PDB entry 2WYH | X-ray diffraction, 1.90 A resolution | chains A and B

== Chain A (and B) ==
Molecule: Alpha-mannosidase
Source organism: Streptococcus pyogenes
Notes: EC 3.2.1.24; chain B of this document is another copy of the same molecule, construct and numbering; everything in this record applies to it too
Reference sequence: Q99YP5 (Q99YP5_STRP1); numbering as in UniProt (aligned over 1-901)
Chain sequence (923 residues; numbered -21 to 901; the number before each row is that of its first residue; numbers below 1 keep their minus sign (Met-21 is residue -21)):
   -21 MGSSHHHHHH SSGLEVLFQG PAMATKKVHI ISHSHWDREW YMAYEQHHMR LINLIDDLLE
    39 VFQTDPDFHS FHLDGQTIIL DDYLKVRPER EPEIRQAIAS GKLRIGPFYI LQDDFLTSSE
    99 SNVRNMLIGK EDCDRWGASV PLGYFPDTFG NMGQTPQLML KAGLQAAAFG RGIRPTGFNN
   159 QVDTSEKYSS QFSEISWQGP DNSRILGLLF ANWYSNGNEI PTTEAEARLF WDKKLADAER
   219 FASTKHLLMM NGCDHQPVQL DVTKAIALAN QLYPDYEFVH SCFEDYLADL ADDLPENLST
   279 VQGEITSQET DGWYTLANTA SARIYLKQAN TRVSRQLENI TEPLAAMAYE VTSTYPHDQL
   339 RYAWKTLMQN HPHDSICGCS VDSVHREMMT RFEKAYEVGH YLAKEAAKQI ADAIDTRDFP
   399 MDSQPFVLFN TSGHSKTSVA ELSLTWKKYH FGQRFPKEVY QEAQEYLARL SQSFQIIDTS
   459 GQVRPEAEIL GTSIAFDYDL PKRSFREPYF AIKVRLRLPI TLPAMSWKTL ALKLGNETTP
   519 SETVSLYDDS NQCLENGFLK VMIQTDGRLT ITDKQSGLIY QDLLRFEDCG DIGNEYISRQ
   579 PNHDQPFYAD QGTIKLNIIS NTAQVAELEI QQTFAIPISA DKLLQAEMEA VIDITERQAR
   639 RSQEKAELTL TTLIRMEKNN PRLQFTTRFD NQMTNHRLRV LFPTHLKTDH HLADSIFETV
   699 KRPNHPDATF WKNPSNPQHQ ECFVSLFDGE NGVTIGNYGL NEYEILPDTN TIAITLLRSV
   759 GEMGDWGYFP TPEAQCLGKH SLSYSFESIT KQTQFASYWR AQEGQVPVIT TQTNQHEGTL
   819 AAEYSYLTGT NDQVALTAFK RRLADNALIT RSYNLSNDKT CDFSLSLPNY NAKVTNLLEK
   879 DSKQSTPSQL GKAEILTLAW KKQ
Disordered / not traced: -21 to -10, 515-520 (chain B: -21 to 2, 514-521)
Ion coordination: Zn2+: His13, Asp15, Asp125, His351
What the authors report for this chain:
  - Zn2+ coordination: His13, Asp15, Asp125, His351
  - self-association interface (contacts with another copy of this molecule); pairs are residue here / residue on that copy: Arg484-Trp764 (pi stacking), Phe429, Phe433, Pro434, Tyr438, Phe474, Tyr476, Leu478, Pro479, Phe483, Pro486, Phe488, Val629, Trp764, Tyr766, Phe767
  - specificity-determining residues: Asp763, Trp764 (proposed by the authors, not directly observed)
  - catalytic residues: Arg149 (proposed by the authors, not directly observed)

== Chain A / chain B interface ==
Pairs across the interface - 122 pairs, chain A then chain B:
  Trp18(A) with Arg484(B)
  Tyr19(A) with Tyr476(B); Leu478(B)
  Met20(A) with Tyr476(B); Leu478(B), hydrophobic
  Ala21(A) with Glu375(B)
  Tyr22(A) with Lys372(B)
  Glu23(A) with Tyr340(B), hydrogen bond; Lys372(B), salt bridge; Glu375(B); Val376(B)
  Gln24(A) with Glu375(B)
  His26(A) with Tyr340(B)
  Met27(A) with Gln337(B); Val376(B), hydrophobic; Tyr379(B), hydrophobic
  Arg28(A) with Tyr379(B); Leu478(B)
  Asn31(A) with Tyr379(B), hydrogen bond
  Asp35(A) with Arg481(B), salt bridge
  Lys63(A) with Tyr340(B)
  Val64(A) with Asp336(B)
  Arg65(A) with Asp336(B), salt bridge; Gln337(B)
  Glu67(A) with Asp336(B)
  Glu197(A) with Ser482(B); Phe483(B), hydrogen bond (side chain-backbone)
  Cys231(A) with Phe483(B), hydrophobic
  Asp232(A) with Phe483(B); Arg484(B), salt bridge
  Gln234(A) with Ser482(B); Phe483(B)
  Pro235(A) with Lys480(B); Arg481(B); Ser482(B)
  Val236(A) with Arg481(B), hydrogen bond (backbone-side chain)
  Leu238(A) with Arg481(B)
  Asp336(A) with Val64(B); Arg65(B), salt bridge; Glu67(B)
  Gln337(A) with Met27(B); Arg65(B)
  Tyr340(A) with Glu23(B), hydrogen bond; His26(B); Lys63(B); Val64(B), hydrophobic
  Ser361(A) with Glu371(B)
  Arg364(A) with Glu371(B), salt bridge
  Glu365(A) with Thr368(B); Lys372(B), salt bridge
  Thr368(A) with Glu365(B); Thr368(B), hydrogen bond
  Glu371(A) with Ser361(B); Arg364(B), salt bridge
  Lys372(A) with Tyr22(B); Glu23(B), salt bridge; Glu365(B), salt bridge
  Glu375(A) with Ala21(B); Glu23(B); Gln24(B)
  Val376(A) with Glu23(B); Met27(B), hydrophobic
  Tyr379(A) with Met27(B), hydrophobic; Arg28(B); Asn31(B), hydrogen bond
  Phe429(A) with Trp764(B)
  Pro434(A) with Ala628(B); Val629(B)
  Lys435(A) with Ala628(B); Ile630(B); Glu634(B), salt bridge
  Tyr438(A) with Glu627(B); Ala628(B), hydrophobic
  Phe474(A) with Trp764(B), hydrophobic; Gly765(B); Tyr766(B); Phe767(B), hydrophobic
  Tyr476(A) with Tyr19(B); Met20(B); Trp764(B), hydrophobic; Phe767(B), hydrophobic
  Leu478(A) with Tyr19(B); Met20(B), hydrophobic; Arg28(B)
  Pro479(A) with Pro235(B)
  Lys480(A) with Pro235(B)
  Arg481(A) with Asp35(B), salt bridge; Pro235(B); Val236(B), hydrogen bond (side chain-backbone); Leu238(B)
  Ser482(A) with Glu197(B); Gln234(B); Pro235(B)
  Phe483(A) with Glu197(B), hydrogen bond (backbone-side chain); Cys231(B), hydrophobic; Asp232(B); Gln234(B)
  Arg484(A) with Trp18(B); Asp232(B), salt bridge; Trp764(B)
  Pro486(A) with Trp764(B), hydrophobic
  Phe488(A) with Glu627(B); Ala628(B); Val629(B), hydrophobic
  Glu627(A) with Tyr438(B); Phe488(B)
  Ala628(A) with Pro434(B); Lys435(B); Tyr438(B), hydrophobic; Phe488(B)
  Val629(A) with Pro434(B); Phe488(B), hydrophobic
  Ile630(A) with Lys435(B)
  Trp764(A) with Phe429(B); Phe474(B), hydrophobic; Tyr476(B), hydrophobic; Arg484(B); Pro486(B), hydrophobic
  Gly765(A) with Phe474(B)
  Tyr766(A) with Phe474(B)
  Phe767(A) with Phe474(B), hydrophobic; Tyr476(B), hydrophobic
Also at the interface, not in a pair above, chain A (60 interface residues in all): Ile30, Asp763
Also at the interface, not in a pair above, chain B (62 interface residues in all): Ile30, Asn196, Pro479, Asp763

== In short ==
The interface between chain A and chain B involves 60 residues on one side and 62 on the other; the contacts
include 9 hydrogen bonds and 13 salt bridges. Polar pairs include Glu23(A)-Lys372(B), Asp35(A)-Arg481(B) and
Arg65(A)-Asp336(B). The paper reports the catalytic residue Arg149(A); Zn2+ coordination by His13(A), Asp15(A)
and Asp125(A) among others.
Chain A and chain B are both Alpha-mannosidase (Streptococcus pyogenes); the structure, Structure of the
Streptococcus pyogenes family GH38 alpha-mannosidase, was determined by X-ray diffraction.
